Entry 6WW9 (X-ray diffraction, 2.70 A resolution); this record covers chains A and X.

Chain A:
Name: Mitotic spindle assembly checkpoint protein MAD2B
From: Homo sapiens
UniProtKB: Q9UI95 (MD2L2_HUMAN); residues 2-211 here = UniProt positions 2-211
Sequence (211 residues; each row starts with the number of its first residue):
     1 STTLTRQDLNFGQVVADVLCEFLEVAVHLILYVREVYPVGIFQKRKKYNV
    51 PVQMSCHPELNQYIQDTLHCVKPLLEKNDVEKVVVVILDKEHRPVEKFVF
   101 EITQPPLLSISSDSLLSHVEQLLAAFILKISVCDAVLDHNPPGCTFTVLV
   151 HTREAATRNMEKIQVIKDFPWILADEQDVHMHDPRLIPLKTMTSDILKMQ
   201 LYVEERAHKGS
Disordered / not traced: 1-11, 107-113, 209-211
Differences from the reference sequence: expression tag (1); engineered mutation Ala124 (Arg in Q9UI95)
UniProt features mapped onto this chain:
  - natural variant: Val85 (V85E: In FANCV)
  - mutagenesis: Tyr63 (Y63A: Alters interaction with REV3L. Loss of interaction with REV3L; when associated with A-171), Trp171 (W171A: Alters interaction with REV3L and REV1. Loss of interaction with REV3L; when associated with A-63. No effect on interaction with REV1; when associated with A-124), Leu186 (L186A: Significantly prevents interaction with REV1; no effect on interaction with REV3L), Gln200 (Q200A: Significantly prevents interaction with REV1; no effect on interaction with REV3L), Tyr202 (Y202A: Significantly prevents interaction with REV1; no effect on interaction with REV3L)
What the authors report for this chain:
  - mutagenesis - R153A, R158A/N159A: decreased catalytic activity on wild-type TRIP13

Chain X:
Name: Shieldin complex subunit 3
From: Homo sapiens
UniProtKB: Q6ZNX1 (SHLD3_HUMAN); residue numbers follow UniProt; this construct covers 35-58
Sequence (35 residues; numbered 34 to 68; the number before each row is that of its first residue):
    34 MLSRFIPWFPYDGSKLPLRPKRSPPASREEIMATL
Disordered / not traced: 34-37, 61-68
Differences from the reference sequence: initiating methionine (34); expression tag (59-68)
UniProt features mapped onto this chain:
  - mutagenesis: Pro53 to Pro58 (Fails to interact with MAD2L2)

How chain A and chain X interact:
Pairs across the interface - 71 pairs, chain A then chain X:
  Val36(A) with Ser60(X)
  Tyr37(A) with Pro57(X); Pro58(X), hydrogen bond (side chain-backbone); Ser60(X)
  Pro38(A) with Ser60(X)
  Glu59(A) with Pro58(X)
  Leu60(A) with Pro58(X)
  Tyr63(A) with Pro53(X); Arg55(X), hydrogen bond (side chain-backbone); Ser56(X); Pro57(X)
  Thr67(A) with Pro53(X)
  Glu81(A) with Phe42(X); Lys48(X), salt bridge
  Lys82(A) with Phe42(X), hydrogen bond (side chain-backbone)
  His92(A) with Arg52(X)
  Glu101(A) with Pro40(X); Trp41(X), hydrogen bond (side chain-backbone); Phe42(X), hydrogen bond (side chain-backbone)
  Ile102(A) with Phe42(X)
  Thr103(A) with Trp41(X); Phe42(X)
  Phe146(A) with Pro57(X)
  Thr147(A) with Arg52(X); Pro53(X)
  Val148(A) with Leu51(X); Arg52(X); Pro53(X)
  Leu149(A) with Leu51(X)
  Val150(A) with Pro50(X); Leu51(X), hydrogen bond (backbone-backbone)
  His151(A) with Pro50(X)
  Thr152(A) with Lys48(X); Leu51(X)
  Arg153(A) with Lys48(X), hydrogen bond (backbone-side chain)
  Ala155(A) with Lys48(X)
  Ala156(A) with Leu51(X), hydrophobic
  Met160(A) with Leu51(X), hydrophobic
  Ile163(A) with Leu51(X), hydrophobic
  Asp168(A) with Arg55(X), hydrogen bond (backbone-side chain)
  Phe169(A) with Pro53(X), hydrophobic
  Pro170(A) with Pro53(X); Lys54(X), hydrogen bond (backbone-backbone)
  Trp171(A) with Leu51(X), hydrophobic; Arg52(X); Pro53(X)
  Ile172(A) with Leu51(X); Arg52(X), hydrogen bond (backbone-backbone); Lys54(X)
  Leu173(A) with Leu49(X); Pro50(X)
  Ala174(A) with Leu49(X); Pro50(X), hydrogen bond (backbone-backbone); Arg52(X)
  Glu176(A) with Tyr44(X), hydrogen bond; Leu49(X)
  Asp178(A) with Arg52(X), salt bridge
  Val179(A) with Tyr44(X), hydrophobic
  His180(A) with Tyr44(X)
  Leu186(A) with Phe38(X), hydrophobic
  Pro188(A) with Phe38(X), hydrophobic
  Thr191(A) with Phe38(X)
  Met192(A) with Trp41(X)
  Lys198(A) with Trp41(X)
  Met199(A) with Trp41(X)
  Gln200(A) with Phe38(X); Ile39(X), hydrogen bond (side chain-backbone); Pro40(X); Trp41(X)
  Tyr202(A) with Phe38(X), hydrophobic; Pro40(X)
Also at the interface, not in a pair above, chain A (47 interface residues in all): His57, Asp175, Thr193
Also at the interface, not in a pair above, chain X (21 interface residues in all): Pro43, Gly46, Ala59
From the paper, about this interface:
  - specific contacts: Leu186(A)-Phe38(X) (hydrophobic contact), Pro188(A)-Phe38(X) (hydrophobic contact), Thr191(A)-Phe38(X) (hydrophobic contact), Tyr202(A)-Phe38(X) (hydrophobic contact)
  - interface residues, chain A: Glu81(A), Glu101(A), Thr103(A), Leu173(A), Ala174(A), Lys198(A), Gln200(A)
  - interface residues, chain X: Phe38(X), Ile39(X), Trp41(X), Phe42(X), Pro43(X)

In short:
47 residues of chain A face 21 of chain X across their interface; the contacts include 13 hydrogen bonds and 2
salt bridges. Among the polar pairs are Glu81(A)-Lys48(X), Asp178(A)-Arg52(X) and Tyr37(A)-Pro58(X). The
authors report hydrophobic contacts between Leu186(A) and Phe38(X), Pro188(A) and Phe38(X) and Thr191(A) and
Phe38(X) among others. From the paper: R153A and R158A/N159A of chain A reduce catalytic activity on wild-type
TRIP13; interface residues Glu81(A), Glu101(A) and Phe38(X) among others.
Here chain A is Mitotic spindle assembly checkpoint protein MAD2B and chain X is Shieldin complex subunit 3,
both from Homo sapiens. Entry 6WW9 (Crystal structure of human REV7(R124A)-SHLD3(35-58) complex) was
determined by X-ray diffraction, deposited together with 6WWA and 7L9P.
